3E46 - chain A; structure by X-ray diffraction, 1.86 A resolution.

Chain A:
Molecule: Ubiquitin-conjugating enzyme E2-25 kDa
From: Homo sapiens
Notes: EC 6.3.2.19
Reference sequence: P61086 (UBE2K_HUMAN); numbering as in UniProt (aligned over 1-200)
Sequence (253 residues; numbered -52 to 200; the number before each row is that of its first residue; numbers below 1 keep their minus sign (Met-52 is residue -52)):
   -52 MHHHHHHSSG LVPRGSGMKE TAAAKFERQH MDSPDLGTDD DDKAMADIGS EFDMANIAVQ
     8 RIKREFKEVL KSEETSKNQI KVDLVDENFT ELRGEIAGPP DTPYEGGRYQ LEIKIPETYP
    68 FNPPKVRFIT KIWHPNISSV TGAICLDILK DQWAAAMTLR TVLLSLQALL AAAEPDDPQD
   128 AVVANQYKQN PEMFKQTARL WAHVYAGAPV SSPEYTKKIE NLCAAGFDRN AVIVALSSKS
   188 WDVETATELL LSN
Disordered / not traced: -52 to -2
Construct notes: expression tag (-52 to 0); engineered mutation Ala172 (Met in P61086)
Bound ions: Ca2+ near Asp0 (its only coordinating residue here)
UniProt features mapped onto this chain:
  - active site: Cys92 (Glycyl thioester intermediate)
  - modified residue: Ala2 (N-acetylalanine), Lys14 (N6-acetyllysine), Ser159 (Phosphoserine)
  - cross-link: Lys14 (Glycyl lysine isopeptide (Lys-Gly) (interchain with G-Cter in SUMO1))
What the authors report for this chain:
  - Ca2+ coordination: Asp0, Glu20
  - catalytic residues: Cys92 (citing earlier work)
  - conformationally variable residues (side-chain flip): Lys97
  - contacts within the chain: Thr144-Trp188 (hydrogen bond), Leu147-Ile166 (hydrophobic contact), Trp148-Ser184 (hydrogen bond), Val151-Ile180 (hydrophobic contact), Tyr152-Asn177 (hydrogen bond), Tyr162-Trp188 (pi stacking)

Overview:
From UniProt: active-site residue Cys92. From the paper: the catalytic residue Cys92; Ca2+ coordination by
Asp0 and Glu20.
Chain A is Ubiquitin-conjugating enzyme E2-25 kDa (Homo sapiens); the structure, Crystal structure of
ubiquitin-conjugating enzyme E2-25kDa (Huntington interacting protein 2) M172A mutant, was determined by X-ray
diffraction, deposited together with 3F92.
